5NWT - chains A and M of the 6 polymer chains in the assembly; structure by X-ray diffraction, 3.76 A resolution.

[Chain A]
Name: DNA-directed RNA polymerase subunit alpha
Source organism: Escherichia coli (strain K12)
Notes: EC 2.7.7.6
UniProtKB: P0A7Z4 (RPOA_ECOLI); numbering as in UniProt (aligned over 1-329)
Sequence (329 residues; numbered 1 to 329; the number before each row is that of its first residue):
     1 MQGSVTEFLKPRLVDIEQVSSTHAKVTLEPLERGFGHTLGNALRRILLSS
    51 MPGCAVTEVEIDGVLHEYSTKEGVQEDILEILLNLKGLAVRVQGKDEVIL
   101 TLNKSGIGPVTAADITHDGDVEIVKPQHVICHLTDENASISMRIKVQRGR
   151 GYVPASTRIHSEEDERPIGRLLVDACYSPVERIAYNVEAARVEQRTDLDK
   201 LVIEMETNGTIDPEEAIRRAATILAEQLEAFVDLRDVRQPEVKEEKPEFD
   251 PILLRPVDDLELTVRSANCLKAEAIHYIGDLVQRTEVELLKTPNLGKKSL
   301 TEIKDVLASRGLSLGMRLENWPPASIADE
Unresolved in the structure: 1-5, 235-247, 326-329
UniProt features mapped onto this chain:
  - region: Glu162 to Glu165 (Required for interaction with Crp at class II promoters)
  - modified residue: Arg265 (ADP-ribosylarginine), Lys297 (N6-acetyllysine), Lys298 (N6-acetyllysine)
  - mutagenesis: Arg45 (R45C: In rpoA112; temperature-sensitive, blocks RNA polymerase assembly), Glu162 to Glu165 (5-fold decrease in CRP-class II promoter-dependent transcription), Glu165 (E165K: 5-fold decrease in CRP-class II promoter-dependent transcription), Arg191 (R191C: In rpoA101; temperature-sensitive)

[Chain M]
Name: RNA polymerase sigma-54 factor
Source organism: Klebsiella pneumoniae subsp. rhinoscleromatis SB3432
UniProtKB: R4YEY9 (R4YEY9_KLEPR); residues 113-477 carry their UniProt numbers (365 of 477 residues fall inside the UniProt entry; the rest is not from it)
Sequence (477 residues; numbered -17 to 477; 18 numbers in that range are skipped by the numbering (no residue carries them; nothing is unmodelled there); the number before each row is that of its first residue; numbers below 1 keep their minus sign (UNK-17 is residue -17); X marks 112 residues of unknown identity (built as UNK)):
   -17 XXXXXXXXXXXXXXXXXXXXXXXXXXXXXXXXXXXXXXXXXXXXXXXXXX
    33 XXXXXXXXXXXXXXXXXXXXXXXXXXXXXXXXXX
    85 XXXXXXXXXXXXXXXXXXXXXXXXXXXXQGETTQTLQDYLMWQVELTPFT
   135 DTDRAIATSIVDAVDDTGYLTIQIEDIVDSIGDDEIGLEEVEAVLKRIQR
   185 FDPVGVAAKDLRDCLLIQLSQFAKETPWLEEARLIISDHLDLLANHDFRT
   235 LMRVTRLKEEVLKEAVNLIQSLDPRPGQSIQTSEPEYVIPDVLVRKVSGR
   285 WTVELNADSIPRLKINQQYAAMGNSARNDADGQFIRSNLQEARWLIKSLE
   335 SRNDTLLRVSRCIVEQQQAFFEQGEEYMKPMVLADIAQAVEMHESTISRV
   385 TTQKYLHSPRGIFELKYFFSSHVNTEGGGEASSTAIRALVKKLIAAENPA
   435 KPLSDSKLTSMLSEQGIMVARRTVAKYRESLSIPPSNQRKQLV
Unresolved in the structure: -17 to 15, 406-414, 474-477
Modified residues: Mse125, Mse236, Mse306, Mse362, Mse365, Mse376, Mse445, Mse452 (selenomethionine; parent Met)

[How chain A and chain M interact]
Pairs across the interface (10; chain A residue first):
  Thr301(A) - Glu173(M)
  Thr301(A) - Glu174(M)  hydrogen bond
  Lys304(A) - Glu174(M)  salt bridge
  Ala308(A) - Ala177(M)
  Ala308(A) - Lys180(M)
  Ala308(A) - Arg181(M)
  Ala308(A) - Arg184(M)  hydrogen bond (backbone-side chain)
  Ser309(A) - Arg184(M)  hydrogen bond (backbone-side chain)
  Ser313(A) - Pro132(M)
  Gly315(A) - Pro132(M)
Other interface residues (no listed pair), chain A (7 interface residues in all): Asp305
Other interface residues (no listed pair), chain M (8 interface residues in all): Thr134

[Overview]
Chain A and chain M form an interface of 7 and 8 residues respectively, with 3 hydrogen bonds and 1 salt
bridge. Among the polar pairs are Lys304(A)-Glu174(M), Thr301(A)-Glu174(M) and Ala308(A)-Arg184(M). From
UniProt: 6 mutagenesis sites on chain A.
Chain A is DNA-directed RNA polymerase subunit alpha (Escherichia coli (strain K12)) and chain M is RNA
polymerase sigma-54 factor (Klebsiella pneumoniae subsp. rhinoscleromatis SB3432); the structure, Crystal
Structure of Escherichia coli RNA polymerase - Sigma54 Holoenzyme complex, was determined by X-ray
diffraction, deposited together with 5EZK.
